PDB entry 5I4O | X-ray diffraction, 2.05 A resolution | chain A

[Chain A]
Protein: Macrophage metalloelastase
From: Homo sapiens
Notes: EC 3.4.24.65; engineered mutation(s): F171D, E219Q
UniProt: P39900 (MMP12_HUMAN); residue numbers follow UniProt; this construct covers 106-263
Chain sequence (159 residues; row label = number of the first residue in the row):
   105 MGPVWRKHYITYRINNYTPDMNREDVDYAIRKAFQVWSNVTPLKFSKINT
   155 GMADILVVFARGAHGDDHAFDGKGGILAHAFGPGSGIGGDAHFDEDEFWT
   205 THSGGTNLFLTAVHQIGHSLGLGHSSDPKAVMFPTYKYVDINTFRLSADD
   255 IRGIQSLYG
Unresolved in the structure: 105-107
Sequence notes: initiating methionine (105); conflict Asp-171 (Phe in P39900), Gln-219 (Glu in P39900)
Swiss-Prot annotation at these positions:
  - binding site (Ca(2+)): Asp-124, Asp-158, Asp-175, Gly-176, Gly-178, Ile-180, Gly-190, Gly-192, Asp-194, Asp-198, Glu-199, Glu-201
  - binding site (Zn(2+)): His-168, Asp-170, His-183, His-196, His-218, His-222, His-228
Bound ions: Ca2+ site 1: Asp-124, Glu-199, Glu-201; Ca2+ site 2: Asp-158, Gly-190, Gly-192, Asp-194; Zn2+ site 1: His-168, Asp-170, His-183, His-196; Ca2+ site 3: Asp-175, Gly-176, Gly-178, Ile-180, Asp-198, Glu-201; Zn2+ site 2: His-218, His-222, His-228 (together with V28)
Small-molecule neighbours: V28 (N-({1-[2-(acetylamino)-2-deoxy-beta-D-glucopyranosyl]-1H-1,2,3-triazol-4-yl}methyl)-N-[([1,1'-biphenyl]-4-yl)sulfonyl]-D-valine): Asp-175, Gly-179, Ile-180, Leu-181, Ala-182, His-183, Leu-214, Thr-215, His-218, Gln-219, His-222, His-228, Val-235, Phe-237, Pro-238, Thr-239, Tyr-240

[Summary]
Chain A binds compound V28. Asp-124, Glu-199 and Glu-201 coordinate Ca2+ site 1. Asp-158, Gly-190, Gly-192 and
Asp-194 coordinate Ca2+ site 2. From UniProt: 12 Ca2+-binding residues and 7 Zn2+-binding residues.
Chain A is Macrophage metalloelastase (Homo sapiens); the structure, Crystal structure of the catalytic domain
of MMP-12 in complex with a selective sugar-conjugated triazole-linked carboxylate ..., was determined by
X-ray diffraction, deposited together with 5I0L, 5I12, 5I2Z, 5I3M and 5I43.
